6JHA - chains A and B; structure by X-ray diffraction, 1.78 A resolution.

== Chain A (and B) ==
Name: Short chain dehydrogenase family protein
Organism: Microcystis aeruginosa DIANCHI905
Notes: chain B of this document is another copy of the same molecule, construct and numbering; everything in this record applies to it too
UniProtKB: L8NWH6 (L8NWH6_MICAE); numbering as in UniProt (aligned over 1-266)
Sequence (274 residues; numbered 1 to 274; the number before each row is that of its first residue):
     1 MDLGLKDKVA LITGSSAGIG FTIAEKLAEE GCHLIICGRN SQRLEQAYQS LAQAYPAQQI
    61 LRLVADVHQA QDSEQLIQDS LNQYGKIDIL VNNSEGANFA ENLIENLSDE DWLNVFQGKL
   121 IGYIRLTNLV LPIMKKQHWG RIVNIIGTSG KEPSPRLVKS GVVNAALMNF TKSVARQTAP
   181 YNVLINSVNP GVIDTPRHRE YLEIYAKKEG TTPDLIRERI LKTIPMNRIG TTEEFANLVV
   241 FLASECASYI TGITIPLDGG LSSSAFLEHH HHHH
Unresolved in the structure: 97-101, 148-156, 206-213, 267-274 (chain B: 100-102, 266-274)
Sequence notes: expression tag (267-274)
Small-molecule neighbours: NADPH (NDP; NADPH dihydro-nicotinamide-adenine-dinucleotide phosphate): Gly14, Ser15, Ser16, Ala17, Gly18, Ile19, Cys37, Gly38, Arg39, Asn40, Ala65, Asp66, Val67, His68, Asn93, Ser94, Glu95, Gly96, Lys119, Tyr123, Ile145, Ile146, Gly147, Pro190, Gly191, Val192, Ile193, Thr195, Pro196, Arg197

== How chain A and chain B interact ==
Residue-residue contacts - 72 pairs, chain A then chain B:
  Met1(A) - Met1(B)  hydrogen bond (backbone-backbone)
  Met1(A) - Leu3(B)  hydrophobic
  Met1(A) - Glu30(B)  hydrogen bond (backbone-side chain)
  Met1(A) - Asn237(B)
  Met1(A) - Val240(B)  hydrophobic
  Leu3(A) - Met1(B)  hydrophobic
  Glu30(A) - Met1(B)  hydrogen bond (side chain-backbone)
  Lys172(A) - Ser263(B)
  Arg176(A) - Pro225(B)
  Arg176(A) - Ser263(B)
  Arg176(A) - Ser264(B)  hydrogen bond
  Ala179(A) - Pro225(B)
  Ala179(A) - Met226(B)
  Pro180(A) - Pro225(B)
  Leu184(A) - Met226(B)  hydrophobic
  Val192(A) - Tyr249(B)
  Ile224(A) - Tyr249(B)
  Pro225(A) - Arg176(B)
  Pro225(A) - Ala179(B)
  Pro225(A) - Pro180(B)
  Met226(A) - Ala179(B)
  Met226(A) - Leu184(B)  hydrophobic
  Met226(A) - Ser248(B)
  Met226(A) - Tyr249(B)  hydrophobic
  Met226(A) - Thr251(B)
  Arg228(A) - Ser248(B)  hydrogen bond (side chain-backbone)
  Arg228(A) - Tyr249(B)  hydrogen bond (backbone-side chain)
  Ile229(A) - Tyr249(B)
  Gly230(A) - Tyr249(B)  hydrogen bond (backbone-side chain)
  Glu234(A) - Ser248(B)  hydrogen bond
  Glu234(A) - Tyr249(B)
  Asn237(A) - Met1(B)
  Asn237(A) - Phe241(B)
  Asn237(A) - Cys246(B)  hydrogen bond (side chain-backbone)
  Leu238(A) - Phe241(B)  hydrophobic
  Val240(A) - Met1(B)  hydrophobic
  Phe241(A) - Asn237(B)
  Phe241(A) - Leu238(B)  hydrophobic
  Phe241(A) - Phe241(B)  hydrophobic
  Cys246(A) - Asn237(B)  hydrogen bond (backbone-side chain)
  Ser248(A) - Met226(B)
  Ser248(A) - Arg228(B)  hydrogen bond (backbone-side chain)
  Ser248(A) - Glu234(B)  hydrogen bond
  Tyr249(A) - Val192(B)  hydrogen bond (side chain-backbone)
  Tyr249(A) - Ile193(B)  hydrophobic
  Tyr249(A) - Ile224(B)
  Tyr249(A) - Met226(B)
  Tyr249(A) - Arg228(B)  hydrogen bond (side chain-backbone)
  Tyr249(A) - Ile229(B)
  Tyr249(A) - Gly230(B)  hydrogen bond (side chain-backbone)
  Tyr249(A) - Glu234(B)
  Tyr249(A) - Leu257(B)
  Tyr249(A) - Asp258(B)
  Tyr249(A) - Gly259(B)  hydrogen bond (backbone-backbone)
  Ile250(A) - Met226(B)
  Ile250(A) - Leu257(B)  hydrophobic
  Thr251(A) - Met226(B)
  Thr251(A) - Gly260(B)
  Ile253(A) - Ile255(B)  hydrophobic
  Ile253(A) - Pro256(B)
  Ile253(A) - Ser262(B)
  Ile255(A) - Ile253(B)  hydrophobic
  Pro256(A) - Ile253(B)  hydrophobic
  Leu257(A) - Tyr249(B)  hydrophobic
  Leu257(A) - Ile250(B)  hydrophobic
  Asp258(A) - Tyr249(B)  hydrogen bond (backbone-backbone)
  Gly259(A) - Tyr249(B)  hydrogen bond (backbone-backbone)
  Gly260(A) - Thr251(B)
  Ser262(A) - Ile253(B)
  Ser263(A) - Lys172(B)
  Ser263(A) - Arg176(B)
  Ser264(A) - Arg176(B)
Also at the interface, not in a pair above, chain A (36 interface residues in all): Ile193
Also at the interface, not in a pair above, chain B (38 interface residues in all): Asn227, Gly252

== Overview ==
36 residues of chain A face 38 of chain B across their interface, with 18 hydrogen bonds. Polar contacts
include Met1(A)-Glu30(B), Arg176(A)-Ser264(B) and Arg228(A)-Ser248(B). Ligands of chain A: NADPH.
Both chains are Short chain dehydrogenase family protein (Microcystis aeruginosa DIANCHI905). Entry 6JHA
(Crystal structure of NADPH bound AerF from Microcystis aeruginosa) was determined by X-ray diffraction,
deposited together with 6JH7 and 6JHB.
